Entry 1SQ3 (X-ray diffraction, 2.70 A resolution); this record covers chains D and E of the 12 polymer chains in the assembly.

# Chain D (and E)
Protein: ferritin
Organism: Archaeoglobus fulgidus
Notes: chain E of this document is another copy of the same molecule, construct and numbering; everything in this record applies to it too
UniProt: O29424 (O29424_ARCFU); residue numbers follow UniProt; this construct covers 1-173
Amino-acid sequence (173 residues; row label = number of the first residue in the row):
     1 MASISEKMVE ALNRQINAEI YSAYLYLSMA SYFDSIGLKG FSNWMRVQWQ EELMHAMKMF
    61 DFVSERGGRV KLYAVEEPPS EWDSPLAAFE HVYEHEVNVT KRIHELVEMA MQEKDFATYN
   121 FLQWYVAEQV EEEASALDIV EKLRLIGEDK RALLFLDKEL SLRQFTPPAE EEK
Not modelled in the structure: 1-2, 165-173
Modified positions: Mse1 (selenomethionine); Mse8, Mse29, Mse45, Mse54, Mse57, Mse59, Mse109, Mse111 (selenomethionine; parent Met)
Metal / ion sites: Fe ion site 1: Glu19, Glu52, His55; Fe ion site 2: Glu51, Glu128, Glu131, Glu132; Fe ion site 3: Glu52, Glu96, Glu132

# Chain D / chain E interface
Residue-residue contacts (13):
  Glu65(D) - Val130(E)
  Glu65(D) - Glu131(E)
  Glu65(D) - Ala134(E)
  Lys114(D) - Glu108(E)  salt bridge
  Phe116(D) - His104(E)
  Phe116(D) - Val107(E)  hydrophobic
  Phe116(D) - Glu108(E)
  Phe116(D) - Val126(E)
  Ala117(D) - Val126(E)
  Ala117(D) - Val130(E)  hydrophobic
  Tyr119(D) - Tyr119(E)
  Asn120(D) - Gln123(E)
  Asn120(D) - Ala127(E)
Other interface residues (no listed pair), chain D (7 interface residues in all): Arg66
Other interface residues (no listed pair), chain E (11 interface residues in all): Mse111

# Summary
The interface between chain D and chain E involves 7 residues on one side and 11 on the other, with 1 salt
bridge. Its one salt-bridged contact is Lys114(D)-Glu108(E). Glu19(D), Glu52(D) and His55(D) form the Fe ion
site 1.
Chain D and chain E are both ferritin (Archaeoglobus fulgidus); the structure, Crystal structures of a novel
open pore ferritin from the hyperthermophilic Archaeon Archaeoglobus fulgidus, was determined by X-ray
diffraction (same publication as 1S3Q).
